Entry 9MQJ (electron microscopy, 3.23 A resolution); this record covers chain A.

[Chain A]
Molecule: Mu-type opioid receptor
Source organism: Homo sapiens
UniProtKB: P35372 (OPRM_HUMAN); residue numbers follow UniProt; this construct covers 1-400
Amino-acid sequence (411 residues; each row starts with the number of its first residue; numbers below 1 keep their minus sign (Asp-10 is residue -10)):
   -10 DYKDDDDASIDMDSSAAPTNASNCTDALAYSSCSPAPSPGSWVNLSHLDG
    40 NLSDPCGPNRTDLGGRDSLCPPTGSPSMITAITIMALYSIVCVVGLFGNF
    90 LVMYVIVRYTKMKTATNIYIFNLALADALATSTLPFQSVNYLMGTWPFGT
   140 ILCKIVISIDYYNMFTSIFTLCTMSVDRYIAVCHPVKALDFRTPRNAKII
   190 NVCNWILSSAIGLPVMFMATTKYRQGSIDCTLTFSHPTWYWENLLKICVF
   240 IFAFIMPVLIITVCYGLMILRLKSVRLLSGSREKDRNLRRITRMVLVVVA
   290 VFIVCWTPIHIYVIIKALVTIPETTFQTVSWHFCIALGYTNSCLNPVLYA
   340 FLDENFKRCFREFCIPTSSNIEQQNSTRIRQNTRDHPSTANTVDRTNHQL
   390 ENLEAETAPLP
Unresolved in the structure: -10 to 66, 225-226, 355-400
Disulfide bonds: Cys142-Cys219
Construct notes: expression tag (-10 to 0); conflict Leu266 (Met in P35372), Arg271 (Lys in P35372)
Residues lining bound ligands: A1BNM (methyl (1S,3R,4S,6S,8M)-2-[(1-ethyl-1H-pyrazol-4-yl)methyl]-8-(3-hydroxyphenyl)-3,4-dimethyl-2-azabicyclo[2.2.2]oct-7-ene-6-carboxylate): Tyr77, Gln126, Asp149, Tyr150, Asn152, Met153, Lys235, Val238, Trp295, Ile298, His299, Val302, Trp320, Ile324, Tyr328
UniProt features mapped onto this chain:
  - motif: Asn334 to Tyr338 (NPxxY)
  - modified residue: Tyr168 (Phosphotyrosine), Ser365 (Phosphoserine), Thr372 (Phosphothreonine), Ser377 (Phosphoserine), Thr396 (Phosphothreonine)
  - lipidation: Cys353 (S-palmitoyl cysteine)
  - glycosylation (N-linked (GlcNAc...) asparagine): Asn9, Asn12, Asn33, Asn40, Asn48
  - natural variant: Gln388 to Pro400 (deletion)
  - mutagenesis: Cys142 (C142A/S: Abolishes ligand binding; when associated with A-219 or S-219), Cys219 (C219A/S: Abolishes ligand binding; when associated with A-142 or S-142), Lys273 (K273A: Impairs interaction with calmodulin), Arg275 (R275A: Impairs interaction with calmodulin)
Reported in the primary citation:
  - binding site for A1BNM: Asp149, Trp295, Tyr328
  - conformationally variable residues (side-chain flip): Gln126, Asp149
  - contacts within the chain: Gln126-Asp149 (hydrogen bond), Gln126-Tyr328 (hydrogen bond)

[In short]
Chain A binds compound A1BNM. UniProt lists 4 mutagenesis sites. From the paper: a binding site for A1BNM at
Asp149, Trp295 and Tyr328; conformational variability at Gln126 and Asp149.
Chain A is Mu-type opioid receptor (Homo sapiens); the structure, Locally-refined Inactive Mu-Opioid Receptor
with Nb6M, NabFab, and isoquinuclidine compound #020_E1, was determined by electron microscopy together with
9MQH, 9MQI, 9MQK and 9MQL from the same study.
